PDB entry 2BFM | X-ray diffraction, 2.60 A resolution | chains B and D of the 4 polymer chains in the assembly

# Chain B (and D)
Molecule: Pteridine reductase 1
From: Leishmania major
Notes: EC 1.5.1.33; chain D of this document is another copy of the same molecule, construct and numbering; everything in this record applies to it too
UniProtKB: Q01782 (PTR1_LEIMA); residue numbers follow UniProt; this construct covers 1-288
Amino-acid sequence (288 residues; row label = number of the first residue in the row):
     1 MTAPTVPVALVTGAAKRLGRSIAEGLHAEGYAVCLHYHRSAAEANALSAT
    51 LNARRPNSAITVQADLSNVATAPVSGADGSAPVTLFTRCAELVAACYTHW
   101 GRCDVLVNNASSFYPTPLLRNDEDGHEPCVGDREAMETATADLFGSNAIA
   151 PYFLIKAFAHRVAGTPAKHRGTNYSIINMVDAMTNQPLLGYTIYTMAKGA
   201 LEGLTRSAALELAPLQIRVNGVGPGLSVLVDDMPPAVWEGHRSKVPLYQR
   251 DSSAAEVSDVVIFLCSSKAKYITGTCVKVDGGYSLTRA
Disordered / not traced: 1-5, 75-80, 122-132 (chain D: 1-4, 74-80, 121-132, 231-239)
Small-molecule neighbours:
  - NADPH (NDP; NADPH dihydro-nicotinamide-adenine-dinucleotide phosphate): G13, K16, R17, L18, G19, H36, Y37, H38, R39, S40, A64, D65, L66, S67, N109, A110, S111, S112, D142, S146, N147, M179, V180, D181, Y194, K198, P224, G225, L226, S227
  - trimethoprim (TOP): F113, D181, L188, Y191, Y194, G225, L226, L229, V230, M233, H241, Y283
Swiss-Prot annotation at these positions:
  - active site: Y194 (Proton acceptor)
  - binding site (substrate): S175

# Interface between chain B and chain D
Pairs across the interface (53; chain B residue first):
  R206(B) - L285(D)
  A209(B) - L285(D)  hydrophobic
  L210(B) - P246(D)  hydrophobic
  A213(B) - P246(D)
  A213(B) - L247(D)
  Q216(B) - Y248(D)
  L226(B) - Y271(D)
  V245(B) - Y271(D)
  P246(B) - A213(D)
  L247(B) - A213(D)
  L247(B) - K270(D)
  L247(B) - Y271(D)
  Y248(B) - Q216(D)
  Y248(B) - K270(D)  hydrogen bond (side chain-backbone)
  R250(B) - Y271(D)  hydrogen bond (backbone-side chain)
  D251(B) - Y271(D)
  S252(B) - Y271(D)  hydrogen bond (backbone-side chain)
  E256(B) - K270(D)  salt bridge
  E256(B) - Y271(D)
  D259(B) - F263(D)
  D259(B) - K268(D)
  V260(B) - F263(D)  hydrophobic
  V260(B) - I272(D)  hydrophobic
  F263(B) - V260(D)  hydrophobic
  F263(B) - F263(D)  hydrophobic
  K268(B) - D259(D)
  K270(B) - L247(D)
  K270(B) - Y248(D)  hydrogen bond (backbone-side chain)
  K270(B) - E256(D)  salt bridge
  Y271(B) - L226(D)
  Y271(B) - V245(D)
  Y271(B) - R250(D)  hydrogen bond (side chain-backbone)
  Y271(B) - D251(D)
  Y271(B) - S252(D)  hydrogen bond (side chain-backbone)
  Y271(B) - E256(D)
  Y271(B) - V279(D)
  Y271(B) - D280(D)
  Y271(B) - G281(D)  hydrogen bond (backbone-backbone)
  I272(B) - V260(D)  hydrophobic
  I272(B) - K278(D)
  T273(B) - D280(D)
  T273(B) - G281(D)
  T273(B) - G282(D)
  T275(B) - K278(D)
  K278(B) - I272(D)
  K278(B) - T275(D)
  V279(B) - Y271(D)
  D280(B) - Y271(D)
  D280(B) - T273(D)
  G281(B) - Y271(D)  hydrogen bond (backbone-backbone)
  G281(B) - T273(D)
  G282(B) - T273(D)
  L285(B) - R206(D)
Interface residues without a listed pair, chain B (33 interface residues in all): P214, R218, G274, V277
Interface residues without a listed pair, chain D (32 interface residues in all): A209, L210, R218, G274, V277

# In short
33 residues of chain B face 32 of chain D across their interface, with 8 hydrogen bonds and 2 salt bridges.
Among the polar pairs are E256(B)-K270(D), Y248(B)-K270(D) and R250(B)-Y271(D). Ligands of chain B: NADPH and
trimethoprim.
Both chains are Pteridine reductase 1 (Leishmania major). Entry 2BFM (Leishmania major pteridine reductase 1
in complex with NADP and trimethoprim) was determined by X-ray diffraction together with 2BF7, 2BFA, 2BFO and
2BFP from the same study.
